Entry 7UHY (electron microscopy, 3.66 A resolution); this record covers chains A and C of the 10 polymer chains in the assembly.

# Chain A
Molecule: GATOR complex protein MIOS
Organism: Homo sapiens
UniProtKB: Q9NXC5 (MIO_HUMAN); residue numbers follow UniProt; this construct covers 1-875
Chain sequence (894 residues; each row starts with the number of its first residue; numbers below 1 keep their minus sign (Met-18 is residue -18)):
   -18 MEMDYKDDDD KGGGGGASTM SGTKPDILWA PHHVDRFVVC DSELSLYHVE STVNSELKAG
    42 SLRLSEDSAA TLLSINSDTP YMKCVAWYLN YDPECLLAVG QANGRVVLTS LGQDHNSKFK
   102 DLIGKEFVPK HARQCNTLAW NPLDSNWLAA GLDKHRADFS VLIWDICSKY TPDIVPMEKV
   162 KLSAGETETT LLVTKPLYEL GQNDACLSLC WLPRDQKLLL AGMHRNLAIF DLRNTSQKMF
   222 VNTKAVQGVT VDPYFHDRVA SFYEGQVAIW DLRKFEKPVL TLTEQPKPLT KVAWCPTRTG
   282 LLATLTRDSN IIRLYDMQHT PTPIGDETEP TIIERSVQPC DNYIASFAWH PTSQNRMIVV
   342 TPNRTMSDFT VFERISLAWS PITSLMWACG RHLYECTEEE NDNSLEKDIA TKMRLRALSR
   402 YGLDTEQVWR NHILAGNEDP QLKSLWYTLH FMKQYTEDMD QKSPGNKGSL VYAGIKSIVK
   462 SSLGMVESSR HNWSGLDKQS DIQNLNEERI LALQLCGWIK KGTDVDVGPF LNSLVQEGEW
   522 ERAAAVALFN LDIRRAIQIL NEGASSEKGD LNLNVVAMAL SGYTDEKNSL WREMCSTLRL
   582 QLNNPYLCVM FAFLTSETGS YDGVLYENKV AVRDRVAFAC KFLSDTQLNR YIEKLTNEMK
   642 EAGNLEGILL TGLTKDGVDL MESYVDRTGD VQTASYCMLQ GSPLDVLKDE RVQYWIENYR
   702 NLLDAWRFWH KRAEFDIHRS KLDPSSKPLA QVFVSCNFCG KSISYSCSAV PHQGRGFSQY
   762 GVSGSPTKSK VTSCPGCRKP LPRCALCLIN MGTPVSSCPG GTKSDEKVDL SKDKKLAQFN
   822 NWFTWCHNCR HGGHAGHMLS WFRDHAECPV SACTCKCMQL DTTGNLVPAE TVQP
Unresolved in the structure: -18 to 4, 150-174, 302-311, 444-449, 476-482, 549-551, 747-769, 798-811, 864-875
Construct notes: initiating methionine (-18); expression tag (-17 to 0)
Ion coordination: Zn2+ site 1: Cys737, Cys740, Cys775, Cys778; Zn2+ site 2: Cys788, His835, His838; Zn2+ site 3: Cys830, Cys858; Zn2+ site 4: Cys830, His832, Cys849, Cys854
Reported in the primary citation:
  - mutagenesis - A560E: abolished binding to GATOR1 and KICSTOR
  - mutagenesis - A560E: abolished signaling

# Chain C
Molecule: GATOR complex protein WDR24
Organism: Homo sapiens
UniProtKB: Q96S15 (WDR24_HUMAN); residue numbers follow UniProt; this construct covers 1-790
Chain sequence (790 residues; row label = number of the first residue in the row):
     1 MEKMSRVTTA LGGSVLTGRT MHCHLDAPAN AISVCRDAAQ VVVAGRSIFK IYAIEEEQFV
    61 EKLNLRVGRK PSLNLSCADV VWHQMDENLL ATAATNGVVV TWNLGRPSRN KQDQLFTEHK
   121 RTVNKVCFHP TEAHVLLSGS QDGFMKCFDL RRKDSVSTFS GQSESVRDVQ FSIRDYFTFA
   181 STFENGNVQL WDIRRPDRCE RMFTAHNGPV FCCDWHPEDR GWLATGGRDK MVKVWDMTTH
   241 RAKEMHCVQT IASVARVKWR PECRHHLATC SMMVDHNIYV WDVRRPFVPA AMFEEHRDVT
   301 TGIAWRHPHD PSFLLSGSKD SSLCQHLFRD ASQPVERANP EGLCYGLFGD LAFAAKESLV
   361 AAESGRKPYT GDRRHPIFFK RKLDPAEPFA GLASSALSVF ETEPGGGGMR WFVDTAERYA
   421 LAGRPLAELC DHNAKVAREL GRNQVAQTWT MLRIIYCSPG LVPTANLNHS VGKGGSCGLP
   481 LMNSFNLKDM APGLGSETRL DRSKGDARSD TVLLDSSATL ITNEDNEETE GSDVPADYLL
   541 GDVEGEEDEL YLLDPEHAHP EDPECVLPQE AFPLRHEIVD TPPGPEHLQD KADSPHVSGS
   601 EADVASLAPV DSSFSLLSVS HALYDSRLPP DFFGVLVRDM LHFYAEQGDV QMAVSVLIVL
   661 GERVRKDIDE QTQEHWYTSY IDLLQRFRLW NVSNEVVKLS TSRAVSCLNQ ASTTLHVNCS
   721 HCKRPMSSRG WVCDRCHRCA SMCAVCHHVV KGLFVWCQGC SHGGHLQHIM KWLEGSSHCP
   781 AGCGHLCEYS
Unresolved in the structure: 1-14, 362-388, 404-407, 459-625
Ion coordination: Zn2+ site 1: Cys719, Cys736; Zn2+ site 2: Cys743, Cys746, His765, His768; Zn2+ site 3: Cys757, His785, Cys787; Zn2+ site 4: His762, Cys779, Cys783
Reported in the primary citation:
  - mutagenesis - M451E/F632A/F633A: abolished binding to GATOR complex protein WDR59
  - mutagenesis - M451E/F632A/F633A: abolished signaling in response to mTORC1 signaling

# How chain A and chain C interact
Pairs across the interface (113; chain A residue first):
  Asp705(A) - His747(C)
  Trp710(A) - Val745(C)
  Trp710(A) - Cys746(C)
  Arg713(A) - Ala744(C)  hydrogen bond (side chain-backbone)
  Arg713(A) - Val745(C)  hydrogen bond (side chain-backbone)
  Arg713(A) - His747(C)  hydrogen bond
  Ala714(A) - Trp772(C)  hydrophobic
  Ile718(A) - His778(C)
  Ser721(A) - Gly782(C)  hydrogen bond (side chain-backbone)
  Leu730(A) - His747(C)
  Leu730(A) - His762(C)
  Gln732(A) - Ser720(C)  hydrogen bond (backbone-side chain)
  Gln732(A) - Ala740(C)
  Gln732(A) - Met742(C)  hydrogen bond (side chain-backbone)
  Gln732(A) - Ala744(C)
  Gln732(A) - His762(C)
  Gln732(A) - Gly763(C)  hydrogen bond (side chain-backbone)
  Val733(A) - Asn718(C)
  Val733(A) - Ser720(C)
  Val733(A) - Ala740(C)
  Val733(A) - Trp756(C)  hydrogen bond (backbone-side chain)
  Val733(A) - Ser761(C)
  Phe734(A) - Val717(C)
  Phe734(A) - Asn718(C)  hydrogen bond (backbone-backbone)
  Phe734(A) - Cys719(C)
  Phe734(A) - Ser720(C)
  Val735(A) - His716(C)
  Val735(A) - Trp756(C)  hydrophobic
  Ser736(A) - His716(C)  hydrogen bond (backbone-backbone)
  Ser736(A) - Asn718(C)
  Asn738(A) - His716(C)  hydrogen bond
  Ile744(A) - Gln758(C)  hydrogen bond (backbone-side chain)
  Ser745(A) - Gln758(C)  hydrogen bond (side chain-backbone)
  Ser745(A) - Gly759(C)
  Ser745(A) - Ser761(C)  hydrogen bond
  Tyr746(A) - Gln758(C)
  Tyr746(A) - Gly759(C)
  Pro783(A) - Ser712(C)
  Arg784(A) - Ala711(C)
  Arg784(A) - Ser712(C)  hydrogen bond (backbone-backbone)
  Arg784(A) - Thr713(C)
  Ala786(A) - Asn694(C)
  Ala786(A) - Asn709(C)
  Leu787(A) - Trp690(C)
  Leu787(A) - Asn694(C)
  Cys788(A) - Trp690(C)  hydrophobic
  Leu789(A) - Gln685(C)
  Thr794(A) - Gln758(C)  hydrogen bond (backbone-side chain)
  Ser797(A) - Tyr789(C)
  Ser812(A) - Ser790(C)
  Asp814(A) - Ser790(C)  hydrogen bond (backbone-side chain)
  Lys815(A) - Tyr789(C)
  Lys815(A) - Ser790(C)  hydrogen bond (backbone-side chain)
  Lys816(A) - Glu788(C)  salt bridge
  Lys816(A) - Tyr789(C)
  Lys816(A) - Ser790(C)
  Ala818(A) - Glu788(C)
  Gln819(A) - Glu788(C)
  Phe820(A) - Val755(C)  hydrophobic
  Phe820(A) - Ile769(C)  hydrophobic
  Phe820(A) - Met770(C)  hydrophobic
  Phe820(A) - Glu788(C)  hydrogen bond (backbone-side chain)
  Trp823(A) - Val755(C)  hydrophobic
  Trp823(A) - Trp756(C)
  Trp823(A) - Cys757(C)  hydrophobic
  Trp823(A) - Leu773(C)  hydrophobic
  Trp823(A) - Cys787(C)
  Phe824(A) - Val755(C)
  Phe824(A) - Trp756(C)  hydrogen bond (backbone-backbone)
  Thr825(A) - Phe754(C)
  Trp826(A) - Leu715(C)  hydrophobic
  Trp826(A) - Val717(C)  hydrophobic
  Trp826(A) - Gly752(C)
  Trp826(A) - Leu753(C)
  Trp826(A) - Phe754(C)  hydrogen bond (backbone-backbone)
  Trp826(A) - Trp756(C)  hydrophobic
  Cys827(A) - Gly752(C)
  His828(A) - Gly730(C)
  His828(A) - Ser741(C)
  His828(A) - Lys751(C)
  His828(A) - Gly752(C)  hydrogen bond (backbone-backbone)
  Asn829(A) - Ser728(C)
  Asn829(A) - Arg729(C)
  Asn829(A) - Lys751(C)
  Arg831(A) - Thr713(C)
  Arg831(A) - Thr714(C)
  Arg831(A) - Leu715(C)  hydrogen bond (backbone-backbone)
  Arg831(A) - Val717(C)
  Arg831(A) - Ser727(C)  hydrogen bond (side chain-backbone)
  Arg831(A) - Ser728(C)
  Arg831(A) - Gly730(C)
  His832(A) - Thr713(C)
  Gly833(A) - Thr713(C)
  Leu840(A) - Leu766(C)  hydrophobic
  Ser841(A) - Asn691(C)  hydrogen bond
  Trp842(A) - Asn691(C)
  Trp842(A) - Asn694(C)
  Trp842(A) - Glu695(C)
  His846(A) - Glu695(C)  salt bridge
  Cys849(A) - Lys698(C)
  Pro850(A) - Asn694(C)  hydrogen bond (backbone-side chain)
  Pro850(A) - Lys698(C)
  Pro850(A) - Asn709(C)  hydrogen bond (backbone-side chain)
  Val851(A) - Asn709(C)
  Val851(A) - Gln710(C)
  Ser852(A) - Ser706(C)  hydrogen bond (side chain-backbone)
  Ser852(A) - Asn709(C)
  Ser852(A) - Gln710(C)  hydrogen bond (backbone-side chain)
  Ala853(A) - Gln710(C)
  Cys858(A) - Gly752(C)
  Asp862(A) - Lys751(C)  hydrogen bond (side chain-backbone)
  Asp862(A) - Gly752(C)  hydrogen bond (side chain-backbone)
  Asp862(A) - Leu753(C)  hydrogen bond (side chain-backbone)
Also at the interface, not in a pair above, chain A (65 interface residues in all): Arg701, His711, Pro729, Ala731, Gly793, Val796, Leu817, His838, Phe843, Asp845, Glu848, Met859, Leu861
Also at the interface, not in a pair above, chain C (63 interface residues in all): Val697, Lys723, Met726, Arg738, Cys743, Val750, His765, Pro780, Ala781, Cys783

# In short
65 residues of chain A and 63 residues of chain C are in contact; the contacts include 32 hydrogen bonds and 2
salt bridges. Polar pairs include Lys816(A)-Glu788(C), His846(A)-Glu695(C) and Arg713(A)-Ala744(C). The paper
reports that A560E of chain A abolishes binding to GATOR1 and KICSTOR; A560E of chain A abolishes signaling.
Chain A is GATOR complex protein MIOS and chain C is GATOR complex protein WDR24, both from Homo sapiens; the
structure, Human GATOR2 complex, was determined by electron microscopy.
